PDB entry 1BCP | X-ray diffraction, 2.70 A resolution | chains C and D of the 6 polymer chains in the assembly

== Chain C ==
Protein: Pertussis toxin
From: Bordetella pertussis
Notes: EC 2.4.2.-
Reference sequence: P04979 (TOX3_BORPE); residues 1-199 here correspond to UniProt positions 29-227 (UniProt number = residue number + 28)
Chain sequence (199 residues; row label = number of the first residue in the row):
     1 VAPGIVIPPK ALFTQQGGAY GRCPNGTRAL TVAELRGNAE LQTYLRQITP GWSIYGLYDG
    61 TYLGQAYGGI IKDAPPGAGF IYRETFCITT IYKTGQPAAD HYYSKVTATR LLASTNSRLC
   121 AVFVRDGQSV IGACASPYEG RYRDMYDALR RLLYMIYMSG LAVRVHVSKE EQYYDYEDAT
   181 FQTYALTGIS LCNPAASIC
Unresolved in the structure: 1-3
Cystine bridges: Cys23-Cys87, Cys120-Cys134, Cys192-Cys199

== Chain D ==
Protein: Pertussis toxin
From: Bordetella pertussis
Notes: EC 2.4.2.-
Reference sequence: P0A3R5 (TOX4_BORPE); residues 1-110 here correspond to UniProt positions 43-152 (UniProt number = residue number + 42)
Chain sequence (110 residues; numbered 1 to 110; the number before each row is that of its first residue):
     1 DVPYVLVKTN MVVTSVAMKP YEVTPTRMLV CGIAAKLGAA ASSPDAHVPF CFGKDLKRPG
    61 SSPMEVMLRA VFMQQRPLRM FLGPKQLTFE GKPALELIRM VECSGKQDCP
Cystine bridges: Cys31-Cys51, Cys103-Cys109

== Chain C / chain D interface ==
Pairs across the interface - 31 pairs, chain C then chain D:
  Met145(C) - Lys19(D)
  Met145(C) - Leu56(D)  hydrophobic
  Ala148(C) - Met18(D)
  Ala148(C) - Met28(D)  hydrophobic
  Arg151(C) - Ser61(D)
  Arg151(C) - Arg69(D)
  Leu152(C) - Met18(D)  hydrophobic
  Met155(C) - Met73(D)  hydrophobic
  Arg164(C) - Glu90(D)  salt bridge
  His166(C) - Glu90(D)  salt bridge
  Thr187(C) - Lys19(D)
  Thr187(C) - Pro20(D)
  Gly188(C) - Met18(D)
  Ile189(C) - Ala17(D)
  Ile189(C) - Met18(D)  hydrogen bond (backbone-backbone)
  Ser190(C) - Val16(D)
  Ser190(C) - Ala17(D)
  Ser190(C) - Phe89(D)
  Ser190(C) - Glu90(D)  hydrogen bond
  Leu191(C) - Ser15(D)  hydrogen bond (backbone-side chain)
  Leu191(C) - Val16(D)  hydrogen bond (backbone-backbone)
  Leu191(C) - Phe72(D)  hydrophobic
  Asn193(C) - Thr14(D)  hydrogen bond
  Asn193(C) - Ser15(D)
  Asn193(C) - Ile33(D)
  Ala195(C) - His47(D)
  Ala196(C) - Ile33(D)  hydrophobic
  Ala196(C) - Lys92(D)
  Ser197(C) - Lys92(D)
  Ile198(C) - Phe89(D)  hydrophobic
  Ile198(C) - Glu90(D)
Other interface residues (no listed pair), chain C (20 interface residues in all): Asp144, Asp147, Leu149
Other interface residues (no listed pair), chain D (20 interface residues in all): Lys54, Gly60

== In short ==
Chain C and chain D each contribute 20 residues to their interface, with 5 hydrogen bonds and 2 salt bridges.
Among the polar pairs are Arg164(C)-Glu90(D), His166(C)-Glu90(D) and Ser190(C)-Glu90(D).
Chain C is Pertussis toxin and chain D is Pertussis toxin, both from Bordetella pertussis; the structure,
Binary complex of pertussis toxin and ATP, was determined by X-ray diffraction.
